PDB entry 9IYW | X-ray diffraction, 2.00 A resolution | chain A

[Chain A]
Name: Polyketide synthase, GfsA KSQ-AncAT chimeric protein
From: Streptomyces graminofaciens
UniProtKB: E0D202 (E0D202_9ACTN); the construct has insertions or renumbered stretches relative to UniProt, so the offset changes along the chain: 13-487 = UniProt 13-487; 877-934 = UniProt 869-926
Chain sequence (922 residues; numbered 13 to 934; the number before each row is that of its first residue):
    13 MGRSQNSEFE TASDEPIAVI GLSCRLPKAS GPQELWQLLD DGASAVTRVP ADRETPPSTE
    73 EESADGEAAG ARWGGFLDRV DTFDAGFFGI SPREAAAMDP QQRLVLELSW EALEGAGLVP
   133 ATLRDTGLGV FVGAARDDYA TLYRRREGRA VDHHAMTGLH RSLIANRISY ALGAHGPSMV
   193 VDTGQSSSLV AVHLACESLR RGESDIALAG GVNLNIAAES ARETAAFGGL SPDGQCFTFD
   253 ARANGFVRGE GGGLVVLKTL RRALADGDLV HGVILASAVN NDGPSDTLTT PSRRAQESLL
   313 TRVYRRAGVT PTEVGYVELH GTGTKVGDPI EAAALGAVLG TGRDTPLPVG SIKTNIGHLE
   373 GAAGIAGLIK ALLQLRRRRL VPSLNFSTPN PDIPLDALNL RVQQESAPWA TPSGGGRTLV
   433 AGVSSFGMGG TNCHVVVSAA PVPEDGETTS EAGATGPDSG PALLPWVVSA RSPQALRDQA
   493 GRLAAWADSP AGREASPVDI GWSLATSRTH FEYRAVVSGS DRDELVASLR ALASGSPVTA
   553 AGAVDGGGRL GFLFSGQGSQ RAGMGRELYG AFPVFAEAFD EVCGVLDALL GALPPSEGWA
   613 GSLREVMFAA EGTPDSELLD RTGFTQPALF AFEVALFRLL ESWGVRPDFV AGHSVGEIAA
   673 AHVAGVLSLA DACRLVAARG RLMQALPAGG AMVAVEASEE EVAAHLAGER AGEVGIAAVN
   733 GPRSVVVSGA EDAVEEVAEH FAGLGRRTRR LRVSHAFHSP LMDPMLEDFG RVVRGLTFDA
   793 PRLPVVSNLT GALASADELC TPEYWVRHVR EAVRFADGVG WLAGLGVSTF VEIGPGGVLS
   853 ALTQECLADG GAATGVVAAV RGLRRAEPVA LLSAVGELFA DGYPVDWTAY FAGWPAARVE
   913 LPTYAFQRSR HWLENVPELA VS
Unresolved in the structure: 13-24, 66-81, 158-161, 425-429, 454-470, 547-560, 722-724, 859-866, 874-875, 928-934
Curated features (UniProtKB/Swiss-Prot):
  - active site: Gln197 (For decarboxylation activity of LM)

[In short]
Curated annotation (UniProt) lists active-site residue Gln197.
Chain A is Polyketide synthase, GfsA KSQ-AncAT chimeric protein (Streptomyces graminofaciens); the structure,
Crystal structure of chimeric KSQ-AT didomain, was determined by X-ray diffraction together with 9JJ9 and 9JJB
from the same study.
